Entry 2Z94 (X-ray diffraction, 1.78 A resolution); this record covers chain A.

Chain A:
Molecule: Replicase polyprotein 1ab
Organism: SARS coronavirus
Notes: EC 3.4.22.-; fragment: 3C-like proteinase
UniProtKB: P59641 (R1AB_CVHSA); residues 1-306 here correspond to UniProt positions 3241-3546 (UniProt number = residue number + 3240)
Sequence (306 residues; numbered 1 to 306; the number before each row is that of its first residue):
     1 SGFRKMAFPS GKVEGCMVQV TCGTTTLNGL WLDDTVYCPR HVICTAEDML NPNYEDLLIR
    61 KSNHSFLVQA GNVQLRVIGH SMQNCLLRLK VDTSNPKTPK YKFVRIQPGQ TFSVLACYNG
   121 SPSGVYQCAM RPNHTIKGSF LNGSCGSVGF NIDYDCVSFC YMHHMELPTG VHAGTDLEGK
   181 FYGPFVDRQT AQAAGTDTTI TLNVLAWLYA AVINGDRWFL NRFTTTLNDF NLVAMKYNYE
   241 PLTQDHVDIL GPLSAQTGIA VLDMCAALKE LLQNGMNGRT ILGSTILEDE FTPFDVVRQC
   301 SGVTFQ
Metal / ion sites: Zn2+: H41, C145 (together with 4-methylbenzene-1,2-dithiol)
Residues lining bound ligands: 4-methylbenzene-1,2-dithiol (TLD): T25, L27, H41, N142, C145
From the paper describing this entry:
  - catalytic residues: H41, C145 (citing earlier work)
  - Zn2+ coordination: H41, C145

Overview:
Chain A binds 4-methylbenzene-1,2-dithiol. H41 and C145 form the Zn2+ site. From the paper: catalytic residues
H41 and C145; Zn2+ coordination by H41 and C145.
Chain A is Replicase polyprotein 1ab (SARS coronavirus); the structure, Complex structure of SARS-CoV 3C-like
protease with TDT, was determined by X-ray diffraction (same publication as 2Z9G, 2Z9J, 2Z9K and 2Z9L).
